8IO6 - chains A and B of the 8 polymer chains in the assembly; structure by electron microscopy, 2.68 A resolution.

# Chain A (and B)
Molecule: Xylulose5phosphatefructose6phosphate phosphoketolase
Organism: Bifidobacterium longum subsp. longum F8
Notes: chain B of this document is another copy of the same molecule, construct and numbering; everything in this record applies to it too
UniProtKB: S6CP45 (S6CP45_9BACT); numbering as in UniProt (aligned over 1-825)
Amino-acid sequence (825 residues; numbered 1 to 825; the number before each row is that of its first residue):
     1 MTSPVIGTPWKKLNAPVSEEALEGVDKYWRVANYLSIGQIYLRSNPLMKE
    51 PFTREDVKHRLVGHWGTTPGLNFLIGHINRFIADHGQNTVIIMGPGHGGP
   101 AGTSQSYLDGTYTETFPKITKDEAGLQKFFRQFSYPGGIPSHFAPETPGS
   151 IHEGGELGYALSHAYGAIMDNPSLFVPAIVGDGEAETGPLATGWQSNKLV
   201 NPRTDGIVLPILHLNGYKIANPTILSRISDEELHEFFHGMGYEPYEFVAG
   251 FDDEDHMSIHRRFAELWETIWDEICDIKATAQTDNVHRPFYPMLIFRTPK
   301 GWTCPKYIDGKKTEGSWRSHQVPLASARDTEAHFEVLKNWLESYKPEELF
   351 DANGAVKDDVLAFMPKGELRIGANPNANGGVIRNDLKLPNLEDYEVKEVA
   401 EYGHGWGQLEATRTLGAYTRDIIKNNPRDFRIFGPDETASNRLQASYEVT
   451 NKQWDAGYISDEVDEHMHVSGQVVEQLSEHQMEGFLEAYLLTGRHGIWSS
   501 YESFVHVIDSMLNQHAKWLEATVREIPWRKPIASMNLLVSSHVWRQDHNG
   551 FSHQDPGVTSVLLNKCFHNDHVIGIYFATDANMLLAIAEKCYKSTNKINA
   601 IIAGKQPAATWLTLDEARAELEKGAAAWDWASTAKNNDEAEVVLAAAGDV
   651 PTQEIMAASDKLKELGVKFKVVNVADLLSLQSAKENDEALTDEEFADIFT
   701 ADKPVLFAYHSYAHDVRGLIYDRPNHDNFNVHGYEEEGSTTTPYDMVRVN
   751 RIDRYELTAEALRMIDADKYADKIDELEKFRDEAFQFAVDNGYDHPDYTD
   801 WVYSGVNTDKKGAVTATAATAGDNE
Unresolved in the structure: 1, 808-825
Bound ions: Mg2+: Asp-182, Asn-215, Tyr-217 (together with thiamine diphosphate)
Ligand contacts:
  - thiamine diphosphate (TPP), molecule 1: Thr-67, Pro-95, His-97, Gly-155, Glu-156, Leu-157, Gly-181, Asp-182, Gly-183, Glu-184, His-213, Asn-215, Tyr-217, Lys-218, Ile-219, Thr-223, Lys-300, His-320
  - thiamine diphosphate (TPP), molecule 2: Asp-436, Glu-437, Leu-477, Glu-479, Tyr-501, Phe-504, His-553

# Interface between chain A and chain B
Residue-residue contacts - 227 pairs, chain A then chain B:
  Arg-43(A) / Asp-790(B)  hydrogen bond (side chain-backbone)
  Arg-43(A) / Asn-791(B)
  His-59(A) / Asn-791(B)  hydrogen bond (side chain-backbone)
  His-59(A) / Tyr-793(B)
  Arg-60(A) / Asp-547(B)  salt bridge
  Arg-60(A) / Pro-743(B)
  Arg-60(A) / Gly-792(B)
  Leu-61(A) / His-548(B)
  Val-62(A) / His-548(B)
  Gly-63(A) / His-548(B)  hydrogen bond (backbone-side chain)
  His-64(A) / His-548(B)
  His-64(A) / Asn-549(B)  hydrogen bond
  Ser-134(A) / Thr-740(B)
  Tyr-135(A) / Thr-740(B)
  Tyr-135(A) / Val-789(B)
  Tyr-135(A) / Asn-791(B)
  Tyr-135(A) / Gly-792(B)  hydrogen bond (side chain-backbone)
  Pro-136(A) / Thr-741(B)
  Pro-136(A) / Thr-742(B)
  Pro-136(A) / Asp-745(B)
  Pro-136(A) / Val-789(B)
  Ile-139(A) / Thr-740(B)  hydrogen bond (backbone-side chain)
  Pro-140(A) / Thr-740(B)
  Ser-141(A) / His-548(B)  hydrogen bond (side chain-backbone)
  Ser-141(A) / Asn-549(B)  hydrogen bond (side chain-backbone)
  Ser-141(A) / Thr-740(B)
  His-142(A) / Asn-549(B)
  His-142(A) / Ser-552(B)
  His-142(A) / His-553(B)
  Glu-153(A) / Ser-552(B)
  Gly-155(A) / Ser-552(B)
  Gly-155(A) / His-553(B)
  Glu-156(A) / Phe-504(B)
  Glu-156(A) / Val-507(B)
  Gly-183(A) / Leu-477(B)
  Glu-186(A) / Thr-192(B)  hydrogen bond (backbone-side chain)
  Glu-186(A) / Gln-476(B)  hydrogen bond (backbone-side chain)
  Glu-186(A) / Leu-477(B)  hydrogen bond (side chain-backbone)
  Glu-186(A) / Ser-478(B)
  Thr-187(A) / Thr-192(B)
  Thr-187(A) / Leu-477(B)  hydrogen bond (backbone-backbone)
  Gly-188(A) / Gly-188(B)
  Gly-188(A) / Thr-192(B)
  Ala-191(A) / Ala-191(B)  hydrophobic
  Ala-191(A) / Thr-192(B)
  Thr-192(A) / Glu-186(B)  hydrogen bond (side chain-backbone)
  Thr-192(A) / Thr-187(B)
  Thr-192(A) / Gly-188(B)
  Thr-192(A) / Ala-191(B)
  Gln-195(A) / Ile-224(B)
  Gln-195(A) / Leu-225(B)
  Gln-195(A) / Phe-236(B)
  Lys-198(A) / Ile-224(B)
  Tyr-217(A) / Ile-459(B)
  Tyr-217(A) / Val-463(B)
  Lys-218(A) / Asp-436(B)
  Lys-218(A) / Leu-477(B)
  Ile-219(A) / Asp-436(B)  hydrogen bond (backbone-side chain)
  Ala-220(A) / Lys-452(B)  hydrogen bond (backbone-side chain)
  Asn-221(A) / Asp-436(B)
  Asn-221(A) / Glu-475(B)  hydrogen bond (side chain-backbone)
  Pro-222(A) / Trp-454(B)
  Pro-222(A) / Met-467(B)
  Thr-223(A) / Trp-454(B)
  Ile-224(A) / Gln-195(B)
  Ile-224(A) / Lys-198(B)
  Ile-224(A) / Trp-454(B)
  Ile-224(A) / Gln-476(B)
  Leu-225(A) / Gln-195(B)
  Arg-227(A) / Trp-454(B)
  Arg-227(A) / Ala-456(B)
  Arg-227(A) / Gly-457(B)  hydrogen bond (backbone-backbone)
  Arg-227(A) / Tyr-458(B)
  Arg-227(A) / Ile-459(B)
  Arg-227(A) / Asp-464(B)  salt bridge
  Glu-232(A) / Gly-239(B)
  Glu-232(A) / Gly-241(B)
  Glu-232(A) / Arg-288(B)  salt bridge
  Glu-235(A) / Glu-235(B)
  Glu-235(A) / His-238(B)  salt bridge
  Phe-236(A) / Gln-195(B)
  Phe-236(A) / Phe-236(B)  hydrophobic
  Phe-236(A) / Gly-239(B)
  Phe-236(A) / Met-240(B)  hydrophobic
  His-238(A) / Glu-235(B)  salt bridge
  Gly-239(A) / Glu-232(B)
  Gly-239(A) / Phe-236(B)
  Met-240(A) / Phe-236(B)  hydrophobic
  Gly-241(A) / Glu-232(B)
  Arg-288(A) / Glu-232(B)  salt bridge
  Tyr-307(A) / Glu-462(B)  hydrogen bond
  Lys-312(A) / Glu-462(B)
  Lys-312(A) / Val-463(B)
  Ser-316(A) / Val-463(B)
  Trp-317(A) / Val-463(B)  hydrogen bond (side chain-backbone)
  Trp-317(A) / Glu-465(B)
  Arg-318(A) / Glu-462(B)
  Arg-318(A) / Glu-465(B)  salt bridge
  Gln-321(A) / His-548(B)
  Asp-436(A) / Lys-218(B)
  Asp-436(A) / Ile-219(B)  hydrogen bond (side chain-backbone)
  Asp-436(A) / Asn-221(B)
  Lys-452(A) / Ala-220(B)  hydrogen bond (side chain-backbone)
  Trp-454(A) / Pro-222(B)
  Trp-454(A) / Thr-223(B)
  Trp-454(A) / Ile-224(B)
  Trp-454(A) / Arg-227(B)
  Ala-456(A) / Arg-227(B)
  Gly-457(A) / Arg-227(B)  hydrogen bond (backbone-backbone)
  Tyr-458(A) / Arg-227(B)
  Ile-459(A) / Tyr-217(B)
  Ile-459(A) / Arg-227(B)
  Glu-462(A) / Tyr-307(B)  hydrogen bond
  Glu-462(A) / Lys-312(B)
  Glu-462(A) / Arg-318(B)
  Val-463(A) / Tyr-217(B)
  Val-463(A) / Lys-312(B)
  Val-463(A) / Ser-316(B)
  Val-463(A) / Trp-317(B)  hydrogen bond (backbone-side chain)
  Asp-464(A) / Arg-227(B)  salt bridge
  Glu-465(A) / Trp-317(B)
  Glu-465(A) / Arg-318(B)  salt bridge
  Met-467(A) / Pro-222(B)
  Glu-475(A) / Asn-221(B)  hydrogen bond (backbone-side chain)
  Gln-476(A) / Glu-186(B)  hydrogen bond (side chain-backbone)
  Gln-476(A) / Ile-224(B)
  Leu-477(A) / Gly-183(B)
  Leu-477(A) / Glu-186(B)  hydrogen bond (backbone-side chain)
  Leu-477(A) / Thr-187(B)  hydrogen bond (backbone-backbone)
  Leu-477(A) / Lys-218(B)
  Ser-478(A) / Glu-186(B)
  Phe-504(A) / Glu-156(B)
  His-506(A) / Asp-509(B)
  His-506(A) / Asn-513(B)
  Val-507(A) / Glu-156(B)
  Val-507(A) / Ser-510(B)
  Asp-509(A) / His-506(B)
  Asp-509(A) / Asp-509(B)
  Ser-510(A) / Val-507(B)
  Asn-513(A) / His-506(B)
  Asn-513(A) / Asp-555(B)  hydrogen bond
  Gln-514(A) / Ser-552(B)  hydrogen bond (side chain-backbone)
  Lys-517(A) / Phe-551(B)
  Lys-517(A) / Gln-554(B)  hydrogen bond (side chain-backbone)
  Lys-517(A) / Glu-736(B)  salt bridge
  Glu-520(A) / Glu-736(B)
  Arg-524(A) / Glu-736(B)  hydrogen bond (side chain-backbone)
  Arg-524(A) / Glu-737(B)  salt bridge
  Asp-547(A) / Arg-60(B)  salt bridge
  His-548(A) / Leu-61(B)
  His-548(A) / Val-62(B)
  His-548(A) / Gly-63(B)  hydrogen bond (side chain-backbone)
  His-548(A) / His-64(B)
  His-548(A) / Ser-141(B)  hydrogen bond (backbone-side chain)
  His-548(A) / Gln-321(B)
  Asn-549(A) / His-64(B)  hydrogen bond
  Asn-549(A) / Ser-141(B)  hydrogen bond (backbone-side chain)
  Asn-549(A) / His-142(B)
  Phe-551(A) / Lys-517(B)
  Ser-552(A) / His-142(B)
  Ser-552(A) / Glu-153(B)
  Ser-552(A) / Gly-155(B)
  Ser-552(A) / Gln-514(B)  hydrogen bond (backbone-side chain)
  His-553(A) / His-142(B)
  His-553(A) / Gly-155(B)
  Gln-554(A) / Lys-517(B)  hydrogen bond (backbone-side chain)
  Asp-555(A) / Asn-513(B)  hydrogen bond
  Asp-555(A) / Lys-565(B)  salt bridge
  Ser-560(A) / Ser-560(B)  hydrogen bond
  Ser-560(A) / Asn-564(B)
  Val-561(A) / Val-561(B)  hydrophobic
  Asn-564(A) / Ser-560(B)
  Asn-564(A) / Tyr-712(B)
  Asn-564(A) / Glu-736(B)
  Lys-565(A) / Asp-555(B)  salt bridge
  Lys-565(A) / Tyr-712(B)
  Lys-565(A) / Glu-736(B)  salt bridge
  Phe-567(A) / Tyr-712(B)  hydrophobic
  Phe-567(A) / Tyr-734(B)
  Phe-567(A) / Glu-735(B)
  Phe-567(A) / Glu-736(B)
  His-568(A) / Glu-735(B)  hydrogen bond (side chain-backbone)
  His-568(A) / Glu-737(B)
  His-568(A) / Arg-751(B)
  Tyr-712(A) / Asn-564(B)
  Tyr-712(A) / Lys-565(B)
  Tyr-712(A) / Phe-567(B)  hydrophobic
  His-714(A) / His-714(B)
  His-714(A) / Asp-715(B)
  His-714(A) / Gly-718(B)
  Asp-715(A) / His-714(B)
  Arg-717(A) / Tyr-721(B)
  Gly-718(A) / His-714(B)
  Gly-718(A) / Gly-718(B)
  Tyr-721(A) / Arg-717(B)
  His-726(A) / Asp-727(B)  salt bridge
  Asp-727(A) / His-726(B)  salt bridge
  Asp-727(A) / Asp-727(B)
  Tyr-734(A) / Phe-567(B)
  Glu-735(A) / Phe-567(B)
  Glu-735(A) / His-568(B)  hydrogen bond (backbone-side chain)
  Glu-736(A) / Lys-517(B)  salt bridge
  Glu-736(A) / Glu-520(B)
  Glu-736(A) / Arg-524(B)  hydrogen bond (backbone-side chain)
  Glu-736(A) / Asn-564(B)
  Glu-736(A) / Lys-565(B)  salt bridge
  Glu-736(A) / Phe-567(B)
  Glu-737(A) / Arg-524(B)  salt bridge
  Glu-737(A) / His-568(B)
  Thr-740(A) / Ser-134(B)
  Thr-740(A) / Tyr-135(B)
  Thr-740(A) / Ile-139(B)  hydrogen bond (side chain-backbone)
  Thr-740(A) / Pro-140(B)
  Thr-740(A) / Ser-141(B)
  Thr-741(A) / Pro-136(B)
  Thr-742(A) / Pro-136(B)
  Pro-743(A) / Arg-60(B)
  Arg-751(A) / His-568(B)
  Val-789(A) / Tyr-135(B)
  Val-789(A) / Pro-136(B)
  Asp-790(A) / Arg-43(B)  hydrogen bond (backbone-side chain)
  Asn-791(A) / Arg-43(B)
  Asn-791(A) / His-59(B)
  Asn-791(A) / Tyr-135(B)
  Gly-792(A) / Arg-60(B)
  Gly-792(A) / Tyr-135(B)  hydrogen bond (backbone-side chain)
  Tyr-793(A) / His-59(B)
Other interface residues (no listed pair), chain A (127 interface residues in all): Leu-157, Glu-184, Pro-189, Leu-199, Ile-228, Phe-290, Gly-315, His-480, Arg-545, Gly-550, Gly-557, Leu-563, Glu-685, Leu-719, Asp-745, Ala-788
Other interface residues (no listed pair), chain B (127 interface residues in all): Leu-157, Glu-184, Pro-189, Leu-199, Ile-228, Phe-290, Gly-315, His-480, Arg-545, Gly-550, Gly-557, Leu-563, Glu-685, Leu-719, Ala-788

# Summary
Chain A and chain B each contribute 127 residues to their interface; the contacts include 46 hydrogen bonds
and 20 salt bridges. Polar contacts include Arg-60(A)/Asp-547(B), Arg-227(A)/Asp-464(B) and
Glu-232(A)/Arg-288(B). Chain A binds thiamine diphosphate. Asp-182(A), Asn-215(A) and Tyr-217(A) form the Mg2+
site.
Both chains are Xylulose5phosphatefructose6phosphate phosphoketolase (Bifidobacterium longum subsp. longum
F8). Entry 8IO6 (Cryo-EM structure of phosphoketolase from Bifidobacterium longum in octameric assembly) was
determined by electron microscopy (same publication as 8IO7, 8IO8, 8IO9, 8IOA and 8IOE).
